7BX8 - chains A and C of the 4 polymer chains in the assembly; structure by electron microscopy, 3.60 A resolution.

== Chain A ==
Name: Integral membrane indolylacetylinositol arabinosyltransferase EmbB
From: Mycolicibacterium smegmatis MC2 155
Notes: EC 2.4.2.34
UniProt: I7GAQ2 (I7GAQ2_MYCS2); residues 1-1082 here = UniProt positions 1-1082
Sequence (1082 residues; numbered 1 to 1082; the number before each row is that of its first residue):
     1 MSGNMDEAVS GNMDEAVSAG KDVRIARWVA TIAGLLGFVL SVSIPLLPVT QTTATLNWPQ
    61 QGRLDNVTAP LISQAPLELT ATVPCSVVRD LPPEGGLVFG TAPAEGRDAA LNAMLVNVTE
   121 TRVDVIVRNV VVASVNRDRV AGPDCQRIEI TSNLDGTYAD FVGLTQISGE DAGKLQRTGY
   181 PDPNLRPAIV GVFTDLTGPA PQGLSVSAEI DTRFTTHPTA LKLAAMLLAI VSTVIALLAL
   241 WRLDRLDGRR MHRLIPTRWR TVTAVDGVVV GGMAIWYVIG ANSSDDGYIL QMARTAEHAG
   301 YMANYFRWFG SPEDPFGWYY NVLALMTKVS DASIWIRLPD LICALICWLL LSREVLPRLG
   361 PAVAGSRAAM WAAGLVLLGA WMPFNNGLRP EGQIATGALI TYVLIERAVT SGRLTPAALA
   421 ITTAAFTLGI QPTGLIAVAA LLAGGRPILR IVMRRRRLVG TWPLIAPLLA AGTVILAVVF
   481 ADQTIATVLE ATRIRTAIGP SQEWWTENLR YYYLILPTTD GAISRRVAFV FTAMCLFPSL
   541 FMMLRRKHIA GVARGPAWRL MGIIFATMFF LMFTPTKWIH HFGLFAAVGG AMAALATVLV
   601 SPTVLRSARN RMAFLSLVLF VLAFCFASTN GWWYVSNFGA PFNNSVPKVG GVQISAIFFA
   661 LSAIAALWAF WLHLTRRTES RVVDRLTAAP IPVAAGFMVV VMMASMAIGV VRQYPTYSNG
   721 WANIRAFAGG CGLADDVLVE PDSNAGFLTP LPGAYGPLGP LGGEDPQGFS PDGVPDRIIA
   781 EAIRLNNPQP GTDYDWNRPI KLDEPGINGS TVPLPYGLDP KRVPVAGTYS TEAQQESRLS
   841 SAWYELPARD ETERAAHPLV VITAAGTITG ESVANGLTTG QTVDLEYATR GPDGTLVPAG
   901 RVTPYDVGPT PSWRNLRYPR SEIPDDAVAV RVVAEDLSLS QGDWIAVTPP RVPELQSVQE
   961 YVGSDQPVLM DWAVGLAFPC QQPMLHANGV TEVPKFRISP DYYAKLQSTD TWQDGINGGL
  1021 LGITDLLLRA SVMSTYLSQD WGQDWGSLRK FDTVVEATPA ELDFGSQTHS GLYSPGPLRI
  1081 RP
Not modelled in the structure: 1-22, 141-144, 503-520
Reported in the primary citation:
  - conformationally variable residues: E313, H580
  - catalytic residues: D285 (proposed by the authors, not directly observed)
  - mutagenesis - R249A/R253A/R454A: abolished binding to Meromycolate extension acyl carrier protein (chain C)
  - mutagenesis - R249A/R253A/R454A: unchanged catalytic activity
  - mutagenesis - M292L: decreased binding to ethambutol

== Chain C ==
Name: Meromycolate extension acyl carrier protein
From: Mycolicibacterium smegmatis MC2 155
UniProt: A0R0B3 (ACPM_MYCS2); residue numbers follow UniProt; this construct covers 1-99
Sequence (99 residues; numbered 1 to 99; the number before each row is that of its first residue):
     1 MAATQEEIIA GLAEIIEEVT GIEPSEVTPE KSFVDDLDID SLSMVEIAVQ TEDKYGVKIP
    61 DEDLAGLRTV GDVVAYIQKL EEENPEAAAA LREKFAADQ
Not modelled in the structure: 1-2, 81-99
UniProt features mapped onto this chain:
  - modified residue: S41 (O-(pantetheine 4'-phosphoryl)serine)
  - cross-link: K79 (Isoglutamyl lysine isopeptide (Lys-Gln) (interchain with Q-Cter in protein Pup))

== Interface between chain A and chain C ==
Residue-residue contacts (22; chain A residue first):
  R249(A) - V45(C)
  R249(A) - A48(C)
  R249(A) - V49(C)
  R249(A) - I59(C)
  R249(A) - D61(C)
  R258(A) - D40(C)
  R258(A) - L42(C)
  R358(A) - V19(C)
  P361(A) - T20(C)
  P361(A) - I22(C)  hydrophobic
  P361(A) - D38(C)
  R407(A) - L42(C)
  T410(A) - V45(C)
  T410(A) - E46(C)  hydrogen bond (backbone-backbone)
  S411(A) - V45(C)
  S411(A) - V49(C)
  R454(A) - D53(C)  salt bridge
  I549(A) - G21(C)
  A550(A) - G21(C)
  G551(A) - G21(C)  hydrogen bond (backbone-backbone)
  V552(A) - G21(C)
  A553(A) - V19(C)
Interface residues without a listed pair, chain A (19 interface residues in all): D247, R250, H252, R253, T257, G412
Interface residues without a listed pair, chain C (16 interface residues in all): S41, S43

== In short ==
Chain A and chain C form an interface of 19 and 16 residues respectively; the contacts include 2 hydrogen
bonds and 1 salt bridge. Polar pairs include R454(A)-D53(C), T410(A)-E46(C) and G551(A)-G21(C). The paper
reports the catalytic residue D285(A); R249A/R253A/R454A of chain A abolish binding to Meromycolate extension
acyl carrier protein (chain C).
Chain A is Integral membrane indolylacetylinositol arabinosyltransferase EmbB and chain C is Meromycolate
extension acyl carrier protein, both from Mycolicibacterium smegmatis MC2 155; the structure, Mycobacterium
smegmatis arabinosyltransferase complex EmbB2-AcpM2 in symmetric "resting state", was determined by electron
microscopy (same publication as 7BWR).
